7OGP - chains B and C of the 5 polymer chains in the assembly; structure by electron microscopy, 3.30 A resolution.

== Chain B ==
Molecule: PHIKZ068
From: Pseudomonas phage phiKZ
UniProt: Q8SD94 (Q8SD94_BPDPK); numbering as in UniProt (aligned over 1-521)
Amino-acid sequence (521 residues; row label = number of the first residue in the row):
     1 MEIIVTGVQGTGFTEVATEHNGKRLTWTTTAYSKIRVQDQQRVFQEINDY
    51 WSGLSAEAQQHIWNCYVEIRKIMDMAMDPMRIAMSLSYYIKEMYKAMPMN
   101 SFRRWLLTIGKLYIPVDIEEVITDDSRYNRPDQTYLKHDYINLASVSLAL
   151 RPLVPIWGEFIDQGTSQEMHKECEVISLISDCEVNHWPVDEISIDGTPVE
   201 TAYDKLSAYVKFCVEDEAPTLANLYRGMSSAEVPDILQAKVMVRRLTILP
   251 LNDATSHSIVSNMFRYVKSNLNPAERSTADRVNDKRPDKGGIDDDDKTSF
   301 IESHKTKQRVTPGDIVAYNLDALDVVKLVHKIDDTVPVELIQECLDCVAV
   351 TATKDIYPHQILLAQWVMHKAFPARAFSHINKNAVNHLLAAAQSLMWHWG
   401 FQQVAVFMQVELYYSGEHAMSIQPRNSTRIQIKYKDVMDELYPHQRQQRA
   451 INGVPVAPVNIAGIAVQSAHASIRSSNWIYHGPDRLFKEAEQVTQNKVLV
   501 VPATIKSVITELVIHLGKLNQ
Disordered / not traced: 1-303, 414-428
Differences from the reference sequence: variant Glu2 (Gln in Q8SD94)

== Chain C ==
Molecule: DNA-directed RNA polymerase
From: Pseudomonas phage phiKZ
Notes: EC 2.7.7.6
Amino-acid sequence (700 residues; each row starts with the number of its first residue):
     1 MSQLGRREIDLTLLGHTGLDPWYGTTSSARGAMFVTHIGQAPEVNGNESR
    51 YFLTGAELEYAKYTHDVRFPEDCRVLHVLRKYPTGIGKDSIRSNPVTTII
   101 YENYFDKYKTIGVLHVPEYMSHHQDFGYELVKNREVWETIAPNEMFSKDT
   151 VIAQSGAVKKDGTLGMGVNANVVFLSAAGTIEDGFVANKNFLKRMMPTSY
   201 STAVANAGRKAFFLNMYGDDKIYKPFPDIGDVIRPDGVIFAIRDHDDDLA
   251 PAEMTPRALRTLDRTFDRAVIGTPGAKVIDIDIWRDERVNPSPTPTGMDA
   301 QLVKYHTHLSSYYRELLKIYRGLLARRKDDLHITEEFERLIVTAQMFLPQ
   351 PDNVRKLSRFYRLDPLDEWRVEVTYKAQKMPAGAFKMTDFHGGKGVICKV
   401 MEDEDMPIDENGNRADLIIFGGSTMRRSNYGRIYEHGFGAAARDLAQRLR
   451 VEAGLDRHAKPTQQQLNSVMGNTQWVDYAFKELLGFYEIIAPTMHSKMME
   501 HPNPAEHVKTVLMDGFPYIYAPVDDPVDLMAAVNKLINSDKYRPHYGKVS
   551 YRDQAGKWVTTKDNVLMGPLYMMLLEKIGEDWSAAASVKTQPFGLPSKLN
   601 NADRASTPGRETAIRSFGESETRSYNCTVGPGPTAEILDQTNNPLAHAAV
   651 IESWLTAEKPSSVPVAVDREKIPFGGSRPVAMFDHLLECSGIALEYAPDH
Disordered / not traced: 1, 593-596, 699-700

== Chain B / chain C interface ==
Residue-residue contacts (63; chain B residue first):
  Lys307(B) - Pro592(C)
  Gln308(B) - Asp244(C)
  Arg309(B) - Pro592(C)
  Val310(B) - Phe266(C)  hydrophobic
  Thr311(B) - Lys589(C)
  Pro312(B) - Ser587(C)  hydrogen bond (backbone-side chain)
  Pro312(B) - Val588(C)
  Pro312(B) - Lys589(C)
  Pro312(B) - Thr590(C)
  Pro312(B) - His647(C)  hydrogen bond (backbone-side chain)
  Gly313(B) - Ile651(C)
  Val316(B) - Ile651(C)  hydrophobic
  Val316(B) - Glu652(C)
  Ala317(B) - Leu655(C)  hydrophobic
  Tyr318(B) - Thr265(C)
  Tyr318(B) - Phe266(C)  hydrophobic
  Leu320(B) - Leu655(C)  hydrophobic
  Leu320(B) - Thr656(C)
  Leu362(B) - Asp248(C)
  Gln365(B) - Leu249(C)
  Gln365(B) - Ala252(C)
  Trp366(B) - Asp248(C)  hydrogen bond (side chain-backbone)
  Trp366(B) - Pro251(C)  hydrophobic
  Trp366(B) - Ala252(C)
  His369(B) - Ala252(C)  hydrogen bond (side chain-backbone)
  His369(B) - Glu253(C)
  His369(B) - Arg257(C)  hydrogen bond (backbone-side chain)
  Lys370(B) - Arg257(C)
  Pro373(B) - Asp263(C)
  Pro373(B) - Phe266(C)  hydrophobic
  Arg375(B) - Asp244(C)  hydrogen bond (side chain-backbone)
  Arg375(B) - Asp246(C)  salt bridge
  Arg375(B) - Glu253(C)  salt bridge
  Arg375(B) - Phe266(C)
  Ala376(B) - Phe266(C)  hydrophobic
  Leu441(B) - Pro256(C)
  Tyr442(B) - Pro251(C)
  Tyr442(B) - Met254(C)
  Pro443(B) - Thr296(C)  hydrogen bond (backbone-side chain)
  His444(B) - Tyr223(C)
  His444(B) - Pro295(C)
  His444(B) - Thr296(C)  hydrogen bond (side chain-backbone)
  His444(B) - Met298(C)
  Gln445(B) - Pro295(C)
  Gln445(B) - Thr296(C)  hydrogen bond (backbone-backbone)
  Arg446(B) - His245(C)  hydrogen bond
  Arg446(B) - Asp247(C)  salt bridge
  Gln447(B) - Ser292(C)
  Gln447(B) - Thr294(C)  hydrogen bond (side chain-backbone)
  Gln447(B) - Thr296(C)
  Arg449(B) - Asn290(C)
  Ile461(B) - Asp246(C)
  Ile461(B) - Asp247(C)
  Ile461(B) - Ala250(C)  hydrophobic
  Ile461(B) - Met254(C)  hydrophobic
  Ala462(B) - Ala250(C)
  Ala465(B) - Asp247(C)
  Ala465(B) - Asp248(C)
  Ser468(B) - Asp248(C)
  Val513(B) - Pro251(C)  hydrophobic
  Asn520(B) - Thr255(C)
  Asn520(B) - Arg257(C)
  Gln521(B) - Pro256(C)
Also at the interface, not in a pair above, chain B (37 interface residues in all): Asp314, Ala374, Pro458
Also at the interface, not in a pair above, chain C (40 interface residues in all): Arg243, Ala258, Arg260, Gly297, Asn600, Ala648

== Summary ==
Chain B and chain C form an interface of 37 and 40 residues respectively; the contacts include 11 hydrogen
bonds and 3 salt bridges. Polar pairs include Arg375(B)-Asp246(C), Arg375(B)-Glu253(C) and
Arg446(B)-Asp247(C).
Chain B is PHIKZ068 and chain C is DNA-directed RNA polymerase, both from Pseudomonas phage phiKZ; the
structure, Structure of the apo-state of the bacteriophage PhiKZ non-virion RNA polymerase - class including
clamp, was determined by electron microscopy (same publication as 7OGR).
